PDB entry 6B6H | electron microscopy, 3.90 A resolution | chains C and 1 of the 12 polymer chains in the assembly

Chain C:
Name: DNA-directed RNA polymerase subunit beta
Source organism: Escherichia coli O45:K1 (strain S88 / ExPEC)
Notes: EC 2.7.7.6
UniProtKB: B7MIX3 (RPOB_ECO45); residue numbers follow UniProt; this construct covers 1-1342
Sequence (1342 residues; each row starts with the number of its first residue):
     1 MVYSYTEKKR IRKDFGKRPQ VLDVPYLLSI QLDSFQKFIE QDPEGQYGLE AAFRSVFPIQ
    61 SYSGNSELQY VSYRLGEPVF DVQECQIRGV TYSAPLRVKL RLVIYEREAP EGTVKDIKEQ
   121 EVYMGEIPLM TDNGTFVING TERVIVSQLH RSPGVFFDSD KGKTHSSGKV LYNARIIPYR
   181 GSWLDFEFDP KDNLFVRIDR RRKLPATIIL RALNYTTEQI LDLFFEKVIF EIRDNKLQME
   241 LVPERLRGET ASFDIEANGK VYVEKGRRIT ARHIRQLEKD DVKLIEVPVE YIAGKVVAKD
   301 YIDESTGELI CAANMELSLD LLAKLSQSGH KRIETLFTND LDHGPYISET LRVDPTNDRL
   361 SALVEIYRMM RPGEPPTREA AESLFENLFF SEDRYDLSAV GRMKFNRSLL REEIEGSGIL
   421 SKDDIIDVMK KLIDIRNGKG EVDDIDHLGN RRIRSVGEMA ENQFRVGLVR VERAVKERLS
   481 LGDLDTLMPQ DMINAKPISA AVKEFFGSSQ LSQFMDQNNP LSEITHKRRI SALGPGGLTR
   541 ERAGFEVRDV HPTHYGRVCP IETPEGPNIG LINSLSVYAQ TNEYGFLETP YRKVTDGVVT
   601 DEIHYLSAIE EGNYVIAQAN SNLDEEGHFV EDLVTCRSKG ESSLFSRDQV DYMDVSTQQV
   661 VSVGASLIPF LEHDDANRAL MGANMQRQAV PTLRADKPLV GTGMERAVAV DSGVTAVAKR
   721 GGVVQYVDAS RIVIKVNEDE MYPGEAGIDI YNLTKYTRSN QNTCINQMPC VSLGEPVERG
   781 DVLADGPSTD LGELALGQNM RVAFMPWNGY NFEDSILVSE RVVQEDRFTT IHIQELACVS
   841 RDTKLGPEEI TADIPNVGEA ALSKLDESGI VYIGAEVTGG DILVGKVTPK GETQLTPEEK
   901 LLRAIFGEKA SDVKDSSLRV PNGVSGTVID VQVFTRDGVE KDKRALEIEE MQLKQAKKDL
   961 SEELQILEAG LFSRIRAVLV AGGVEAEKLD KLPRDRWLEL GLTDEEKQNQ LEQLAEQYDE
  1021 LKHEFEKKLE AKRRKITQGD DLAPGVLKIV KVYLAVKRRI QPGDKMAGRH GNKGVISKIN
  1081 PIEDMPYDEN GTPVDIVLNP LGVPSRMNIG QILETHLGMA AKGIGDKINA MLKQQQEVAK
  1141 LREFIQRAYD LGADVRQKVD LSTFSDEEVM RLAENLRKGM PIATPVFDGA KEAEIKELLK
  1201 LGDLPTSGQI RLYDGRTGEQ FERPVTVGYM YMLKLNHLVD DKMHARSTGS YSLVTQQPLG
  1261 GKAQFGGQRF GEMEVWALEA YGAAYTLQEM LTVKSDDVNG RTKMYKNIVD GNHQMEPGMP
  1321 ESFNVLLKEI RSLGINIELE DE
Not modelled in the structure: 1-2

Chain 1:
Molecule: Synthetic nontemplate strand DNA
Sequence (88 nucleotides; row label = number of the first residue in the row):
     1 TAAAATGTGA TCTAGATCAC ATTTTAGGCA AAAAAGGCCT TGACATCCCA CCTCACGTAT
    61 GCTATAATGT GTGCAGTCTG ACGCGGCG

Interface between chain C and chain 1:
Contacting residue pairs - 17 pairs, chain C then chain 1:
  Arg175(C) - DT77(1)  hydrogen bond to the base
  Trp183(C) - DG76(1)  stacking on the base
  Trp183(C) - DT77(1)  base contact
  Asp185(C) - DT77(1)  hydrogen bond to the base
  Asp199(C) - DG76(1)  hydrogen bond to the base
  Arg200(C) - DT77(1)  base contact
  Arg371(C) - DG71(1)  hydrogen bond to the base
  Glu374(C) - DG69(1)  base contact
  Glu374(C) - DT70(1)  base contact
  Glu374(C) - DG71(1)  hydrogen bond to the base
  Arg394(C) - DT72(1)  hydrogen bond to the base
  Arg394(C) - DG73(1)  hydrogen bond to the base
  Arg470(C) - DG73(1)  phosphate contact
  Arg473(C) - DT72(1)  base contact
  Arg473(C) - DG73(1)  salt bridge to the phosphate
  Arg542(C) - DT77(1)  salt bridge to the phosphate
  Arg542(C) - DC78(1)  salt bridge to the phosphate
Also at the interface, not in a pair above, chain C (15 interface residues in all): Arg151, Pro375, Gly537, Glu541

In short:
15 residues of chain C face 8 of chain 1 across their interface, with 7 hydrogen bonds, 3 salt bridges and 1
aromatic stacking contact. Polar contacts include Arg175(C)-DT77(1), Asp185(C)-DT77(1) and Asp199(C)-DG76(1).
Chain C is DNA-directed RNA polymerase subunit beta (Escherichia coli O45:K1 (strain S88 / ExPEC)) and chain 1
is Synthetic nontemplate strand DNA; the structure, The cryo-EM structure of a bacterial class I transcription
activation complex, was determined by electron microscopy.
